PDB entry 6TE0 | electron microscopy, 3.92 A resolution | chains C and G of the 23 polymer chains in the assembly

# Chain C
Protein: ATP synthase subunit alpha
Source organism: Euglena gracilis
Chain sequence (561 residues; numbered 2 to 562; the number before each row is that of its first residue):
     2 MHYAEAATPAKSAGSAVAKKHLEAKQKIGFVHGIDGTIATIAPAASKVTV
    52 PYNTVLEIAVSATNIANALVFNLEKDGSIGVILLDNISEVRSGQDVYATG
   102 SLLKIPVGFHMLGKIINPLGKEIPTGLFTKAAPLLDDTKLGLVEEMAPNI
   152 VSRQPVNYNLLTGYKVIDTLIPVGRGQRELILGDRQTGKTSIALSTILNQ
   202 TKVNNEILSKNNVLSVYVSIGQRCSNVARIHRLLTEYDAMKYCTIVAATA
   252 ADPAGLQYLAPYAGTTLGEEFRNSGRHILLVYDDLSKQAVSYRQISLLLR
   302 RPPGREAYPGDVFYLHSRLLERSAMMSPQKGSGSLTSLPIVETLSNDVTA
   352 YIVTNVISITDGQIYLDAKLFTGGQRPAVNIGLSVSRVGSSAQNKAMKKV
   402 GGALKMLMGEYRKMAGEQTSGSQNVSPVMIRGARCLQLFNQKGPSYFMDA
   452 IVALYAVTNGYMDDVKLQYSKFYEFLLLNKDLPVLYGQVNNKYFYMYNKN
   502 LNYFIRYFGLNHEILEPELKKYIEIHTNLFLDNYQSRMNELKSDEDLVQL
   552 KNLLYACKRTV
Disordered / not traced: 2-23, 128-138
Metal / ion sites: Mg2+: Thr191 (together with ATP)
Small-molecule neighbours: ATP: Asp185, Arg186, Gln187, Thr188, Gly189, Lys190, Thr191, Ser192, Gln223, Asp284, Glu343, Phe372, Arg377, Pro378, Gln442, Lys443

# Chain G
Protein: ATP synthase F1 subunit gamma protein
Source organism: Euglena gracilis
Chain sequence (306 residues; numbered 1 to 306; the number before each row is that of its first residue):
     1 MPGGGTIRFWREKLEGYKKYHQIVKTIKMVTLAKYRQTVVRTRVRDQTLR
    51 YTRKALDAKTQDDQEVIEKSECLLYVPITTNRGSCGALNTNMVRYLQEVE
   101 NPKMTIISVGKKALDAMTKVFQDTYRRTILNDMKQAMSFQFAAYVLEHMN
   151 TVPWDRAQIVYNRYHGAASQKLAIFNLPKFEDWKQKLEEDSAGDGKIEED
   201 GLLQSLPMKTALGELEETAVEDFYNFHSCLAVLNAVSENELSEYAARIVA
   251 VENQLGNITGLMQLADYTYNKTRKELITAELLEIIGTMTAMHAGKKVGLK
   301 KTEFWK
Disordered / not traced: 1-2, 306

# Interface between chain C and chain G
Residue-residue contacts (16):
  Arg301(C) - Lys295(G)
  Arg302(C) - Met288(G)
  Pro304(C) - Ile284(G)  hydrophobic
  Pro304(C) - Met288(G)
  Gly305(C) - Leu281(G)
  Arg306(C) - Ile277(G)
  Arg306(C) - Leu281(G)
  Ala308(C) - Ile284(G)  hydrophobic
  Ser346(C) - Arg11(G)
  Asn347(C) - Arg11(G)
  Thr350(C) - Arg273(G)  hydrogen bond
  Gly417(C) - Thr26(G)  hydrogen bond (backbone-side chain)
  Glu418(C) - Thr26(G)  hydrogen bond (backbone-side chain)
  Gln419(C) - Thr26(G)
  Thr420(C) - Thr26(G)
  Thr420(C) - Val30(G)
Also at the interface, not in a pair above, chain C (16 interface residues in all): Pro303, Glu307, Asp348
Also at the interface, not in a pair above, chain G (12 interface residues in all): Met29, Tyr269, Glu280

# Summary
16 residues of chain C and 12 residues of chain G are in contact; the contacts include 3 hydrogen bonds. Polar
pairs include Thr350(C)-Arg273(G), Gly417(C)-Thr26(G) and Glu418(C)-Thr26(G). Ligands of chain C: ATP.
Here chain C is ATP synthase subunit alpha and chain G is ATP synthase F1 subunit gamma protein, both from
Euglena gracilis. Entry 6TE0 (Cryo-EM structure of Euglena gracilis mitochondrial ATP synthase,
OSCP/F1/c-ring, rotational state 3) was determined by electron microscopy (same publication as 6TDU, 6TDV,
6TDW, 6TDX, 6TDY and 6TDZ).
